7TAJ - chains C and B of the 4 polymer chains in the assembly; structure by electron microscopy, 2.00 A resolution.

# Chain C
Molecule: viral protein 3
From: enterovirus D68
UniProtKB: A0A097BW12 (A0A097BW12_9ENTO); residues 1-247 here correspond to UniProt positions 318-564 (UniProt number = residue number + 317)
Sequence (247 residues; numbered 1 to 247; the number before each row is that of its first residue):
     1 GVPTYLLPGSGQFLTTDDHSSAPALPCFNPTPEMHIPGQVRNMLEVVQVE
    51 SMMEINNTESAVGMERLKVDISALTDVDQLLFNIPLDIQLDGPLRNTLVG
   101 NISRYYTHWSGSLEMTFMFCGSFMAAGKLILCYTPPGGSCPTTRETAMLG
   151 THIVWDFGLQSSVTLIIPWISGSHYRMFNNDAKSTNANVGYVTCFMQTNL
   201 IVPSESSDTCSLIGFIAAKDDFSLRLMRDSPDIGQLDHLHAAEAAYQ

# Chain B
Molecule: viral protein 2
From: enterovirus D68
UniProtKB: A0A097BW12 (A0A097BW12_HED68); residues 10-247 here correspond to UniProt positions 79-316 (UniProt number = residue number + 69)
Sequence (238 residues; numbered 10 to 247; the number before each row is that of its first residue):
    10 SDRVLQLKLGNSAIVTQEAANYCCAYGEWPNYLPDHEAVAIDKPTQPETA
    60 TDRFYTLKSVKWETGSTGWWWKLPDALNNIGMFGQNVQHHYLYRSGFLIH
   110 VQCNATKFHQGALLVVAIPEHQRGAHNTNTSPGFDDIMKGEEGGTFNHPY
   160 VLDDGTSLACATIFPHQWINLRTNNSATIVLPWMNAAPMDFPLRHNQWTL
   210 AIIPVVPLGTRTTSSMVPITVSIAPMCCEFNGLRHAIT

# How chain C and chain B interact
Pairs across the interface (77; chain C residue first):
  Met34(C) - Glu46(B)
  Met34(C) - Asn194(B)
  Met34(C) - Ala195(B)
  Met34(C) - Pro197(B)
  His35(C) - Glu37(B)  salt bridge
  His35(C) - Glu46(B)  hydrogen bond (backbone-side chain)
  Pro37(C) - Glu37(B)
  Pro37(C) - Pro191(B)  hydrophobic
  Pro37(C) - Trp192(B)
  Pro37(C) - Met193(B)
  Gly38(C) - Tyr35(B)
  Val49(C) - Thr171(B)
  Val49(C) - Ile172(B)  hydrophobic
  Glu50(C) - Thr171(B)  hydrogen bond (backbone-side chain)
  Ser51(C) - Ala168(B)
  Ser51(C) - Thr171(B)
  Met52(C) - Leu167(B)
  Met52(C) - Ala168(B)  hydrogen bond (backbone-backbone)
  Met52(C) - Trp177(B)  hydrophobic
  Glu54(C) - Tyr159(B)  hydrogen bond
  Gly63(C) - Tyr159(B)
  Met64(C) - Pro158(B)  hydrophobic
  Met64(C) - Tyr159(B)
  Met64(C) - Leu167(B)  hydrophobic
  Met64(C) - Ile212(B)  hydrophobic
  Met64(C) - Pro213(B)
  Arg66(C) - Tyr159(B)
  Lys68(C) - Pro216(B)
  Asn96(C) - Ser166(B)
  Asn96(C) - Ala168(B)
  Asn96(C) - Cys169(B)
  Thr97(C) - Cys169(B)
  Leu98(C) - Cys169(B)
  Leu98(C) - Ile172(B)  hydrophobic
  Asn101(C) - Cys169(B)
  Met118(C) - Trp177(B)  hydrophobic
  Met118(C) - Asn179(B)
  Phe119(C) - Asn179(B)  hydrogen bond (backbone-side chain)
  Phe119(C) - Arg181(B)
  Cys120(C) - Gln119(B)
  Cys120(C) - Ala121(B)  hydrophobic
  Cys120(C) - Asn179(B)
  Cys120(C) - Val215(B)  hydrophobic
  Gly121(C) - Gln119(B)
  Gly121(C) - Arg181(B)
  Ser122(C) - Lys116(B)
  Ser122(C) - Phe117(B)
  Ser122(C) - His118(B)
  Ser122(C) - Gln119(B)
  Ser122(C) - Arg181(B)  hydrogen bond (backbone-side chain)
  Phe123(C) - Lys116(B)  hydrogen bond (backbone-backbone)
  Phe123(C) - Arg181(B)
  Met124(C) - Lys116(B)  hydrogen bond (backbone-backbone)
  Met124(C) - Phe117(B)  hydrophobic
  Ala125(C) - Arg181(B)
  Gly158(C) - Arg181(B)  hydrogen bond (backbone-side chain)
  Ser161(C) - Thr182(B)
  Pro203(C) - Phe117(B)  hydrophobic
  Pro203(C) - Arg220(B)  hydrogen bond (backbone-side chain)
  Ser204(C) - Arg220(B)  hydrogen bond (backbone-side chain)
  Glu205(C) - Phe117(B)
  Glu205(C) - Thr219(B)
  Glu205(C) - Arg220(B)  hydrogen bond (backbone-backbone)
  Glu205(C) - Thr221(B)  hydrogen bond (backbone-backbone)
  Ser206(C) - Phe117(B)
  Ser206(C) - Arg220(B)  hydrogen bond (backbone-side chain)
  Ser207(C) - Gln119(B)
  Ser207(C) - Gly218(B)
  Ser207(C) - Thr219(B)  hydrogen bond (side chain-backbone)
  Asp208(C) - Arg220(B)  salt bridge
  Thr209(C) - Gln119(B)  hydrogen bond (backbone-side chain)
  Cys210(C) - Gln119(B)
  Ile213(C) - Trp177(B)  hydrophobic
  Ile213(C) - Val214(B)  hydrophobic
  Ile213(C) - Val215(B)  hydrophobic
  Phe215(C) - Trp177(B)  hydrophobic
  His240(C) - Asn138(B)  hydrogen bond
Interface residues without a listed pair, chain C (45 interface residues in all): Ile36, Val46, Leu67, Phe157, Leu159, Val202, Ser211
Interface residues without a listed pair, chain B (39 interface residues in all): Thr76, Gly120, Ala196

# In short
The interface between chain C and chain B involves 45 residues on one side and 39 on the other; the contacts
include 17 hydrogen bonds and 2 salt bridges. Polar pairs include His35(C)-Glu37(B), Asp208(C)-Arg220(B) and
His35(C)-Glu46(B).
Chain C is viral protein 3 and chain B is viral protein 2, both from enterovirus D68; the structure, Cryo-EM
structure of Human Enterovirus D68 US/MO/14-18947 strain in complex with inhibitor 11526093 (no/low
occupancy-no inhibitor ..., was determined by electron microscopy.
